PDB entry 7Z1O | electron microscopy, 2.70 A resolution | chains A and O of the 20 polymer chains in the assembly

== Chain A ==
Name: DNA-directed RNA polymerase III subunit RPC1
Source organism: Saccharomyces cerevisiae W303
Notes: EC 2.7.7.6
UniProt: P04051 (RPC1_YEAST); residue numbers follow UniProt; this construct covers 1-1460
Chain sequence (1460 residues; row label = number of the first residue in the row):
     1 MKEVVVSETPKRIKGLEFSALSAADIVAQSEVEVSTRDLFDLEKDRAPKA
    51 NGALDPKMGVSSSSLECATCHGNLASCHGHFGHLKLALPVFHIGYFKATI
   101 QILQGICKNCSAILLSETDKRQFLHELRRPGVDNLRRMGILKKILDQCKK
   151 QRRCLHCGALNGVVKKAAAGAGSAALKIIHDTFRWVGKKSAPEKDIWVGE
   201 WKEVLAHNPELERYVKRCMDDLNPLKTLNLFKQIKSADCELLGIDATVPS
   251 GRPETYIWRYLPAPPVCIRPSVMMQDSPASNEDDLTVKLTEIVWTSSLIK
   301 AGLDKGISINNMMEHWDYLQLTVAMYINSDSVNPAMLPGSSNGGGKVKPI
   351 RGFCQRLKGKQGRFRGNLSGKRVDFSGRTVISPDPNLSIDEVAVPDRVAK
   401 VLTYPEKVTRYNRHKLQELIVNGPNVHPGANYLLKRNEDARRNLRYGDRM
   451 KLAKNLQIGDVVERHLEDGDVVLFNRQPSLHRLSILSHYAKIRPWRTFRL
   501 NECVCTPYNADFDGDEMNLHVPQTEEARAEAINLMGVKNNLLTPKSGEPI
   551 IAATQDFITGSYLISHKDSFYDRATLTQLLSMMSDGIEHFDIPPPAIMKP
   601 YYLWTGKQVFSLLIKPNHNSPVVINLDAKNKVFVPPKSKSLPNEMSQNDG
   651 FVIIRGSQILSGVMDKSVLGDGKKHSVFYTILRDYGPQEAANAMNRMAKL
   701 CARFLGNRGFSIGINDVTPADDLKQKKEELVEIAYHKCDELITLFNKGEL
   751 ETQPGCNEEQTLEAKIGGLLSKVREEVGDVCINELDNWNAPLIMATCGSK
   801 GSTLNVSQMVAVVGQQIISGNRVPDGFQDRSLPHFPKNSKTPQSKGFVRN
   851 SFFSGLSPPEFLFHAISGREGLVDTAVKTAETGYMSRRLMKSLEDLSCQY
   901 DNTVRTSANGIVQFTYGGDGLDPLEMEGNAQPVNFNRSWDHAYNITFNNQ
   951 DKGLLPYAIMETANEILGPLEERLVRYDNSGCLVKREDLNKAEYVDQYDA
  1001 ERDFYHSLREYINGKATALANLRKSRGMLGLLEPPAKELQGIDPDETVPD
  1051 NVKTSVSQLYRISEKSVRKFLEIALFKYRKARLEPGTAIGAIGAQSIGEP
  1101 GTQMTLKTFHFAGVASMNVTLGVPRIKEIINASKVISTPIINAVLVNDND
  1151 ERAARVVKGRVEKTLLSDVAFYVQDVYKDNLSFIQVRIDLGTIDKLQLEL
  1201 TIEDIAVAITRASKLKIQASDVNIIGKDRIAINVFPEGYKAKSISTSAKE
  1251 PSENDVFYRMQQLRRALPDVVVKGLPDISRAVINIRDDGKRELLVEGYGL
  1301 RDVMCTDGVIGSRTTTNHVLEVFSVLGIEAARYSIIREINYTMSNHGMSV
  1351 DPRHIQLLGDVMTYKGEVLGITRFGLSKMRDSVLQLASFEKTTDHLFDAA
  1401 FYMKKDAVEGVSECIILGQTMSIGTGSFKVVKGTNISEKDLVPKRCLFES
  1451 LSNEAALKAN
Not modelled in the structure: 341-346, 1237-1252, 1459-1460
Ion coordination: Zn2+ site 1: Cys-67, Cys-70, Cys-77, His-80; Zn2+ site 2: Cys-107, Cys-110, Cys-154, Cys-157; Mg2+: Asp-511, Asp-513 (shared with 2 residues of chain R)
Ligand contacts: chapso (1N7): Lys-1134, Val-1135, Asp-1277, Tyr-1298, His-1318, Leu-1320, Glu-1321, Ser-1324

== Chain O ==
Name: DNA-directed RNA polymerase III subunit RPC3
Source organism: Saccharomyces cerevisiae W303
UniProt: P32349 (RPC3_YEAST); residues 1-654 here = UniProt positions 1-654
Chain sequence (654 residues; each row starts with the number of its first residue):
     1 MDELLGEALSAENQTGESTVESEKLVTPEDVMTISSLEQRTLNPDLFLYK
    51 ELVKAHLGERAASVIGMLVALGRLSVRELVEKIDGMDVDSVKTTLVSLTQ
   101 LRCVKYLQETAISGKKTTYYYYNEEGIHILLYSGLIIDEIITQMRVNDEE
   151 EHKQLVAEIVQNVISLGSLTVEDYLSSVTSDSMKYTISSLFVQLCEMGYL
   201 IQISKLHYTPIEDLWQFLYEKHYKNIPRNSPLSDLKKRSQAKMNAKTDFA
   251 KIINKPNELSQILTVDPKTSLRIVKPTVSLTINLDRFMKGRRSKQLINLA
   301 KTRVGSVTAQVYKIALRLTEQKSPKIRDPLTQTGLLQDLEEAKSFQDEAE
   351 LVEEKTPGLTFNAIDLARHLPAELDLRGSLLSRKPSDNKKRSGSNAAASL
   401 PSKKLKTEDGFVIPALPAAVSKSLQESGDTQEEDEEEEDLDADTEDPHSA
   451 SLINSHLKILASSNFPFLNETKPGVYYVPYSKLMPVLKSSVYEYVIASTL
   501 GPSAMRLSRCIRDNKLVSEKIINSTALMKEKDIRSTLASLIRYNSVEIQE
   551 VPRTADRSASRAVFLFRCKETHSYNFMRQNLEWNMANLLFKKEKLKQENS
   601 TLLKKANRDDVKGRENELLLPSELNQLKMVNERELNVFARLSRLLSLWEV
   651 FQMA
Not modelled in the structure: 1-23, 385-446, 654

== Interface between chain A and chain O ==
Residue-residue contacts (99; chain A residue first):
  Ala-24(A) with Met-32(O); Glu-38(O)
  Val-27(A) with Pro-28(O); Leu-37(O), hydrophobic
  Ala-28(A) with Met-32(O), hydrophobic
  Ser-30(A) with Pro-28(O)
  Glu-31(A) with Pro-28(O)
  Asn-51(A) with Leu-25(O)
  His-83(A) with Pro-28(O)
  Ala-87(A) with Arg-542(O)
  Leu-88(A) with Arg-542(O)
  Lys-108(A) with His-572(O), hydrogen bond (backbone-side chain)
  Asn-109(A) with Thr-571(O); His-572(O); Asn-575(O)
  Glu-117(A) with Glu-212(O)
  Arg-121(A) with Arg-73(O); Tyr-121(O), hydrogen bond; Glu-212(O), salt bridge; Asp-213(O), salt bridge
  Arg-128(A) with Leu-71(O), hydrogen bond (side chain-backbone); Arg-73(O)
  Gln-151(A) with Gln-337(O), hydrogen bond
  Arg-153(A) with Gln-337(O)
  Cys-154(A) with Leu-336(O); Gln-337(O)
  Leu-155(A) with Gly-334(O); Leu-336(O); Gln-337(O)
  His-156(A) with Leu-336(O)
  Gly-158(A) with Leu-336(O)
  Ala-167(A) with Arg-557(O)
  Lys-177(A) with Arg-557(O)
  Ile-179(A) with Arg-557(O)
  Pro-192(A) with Leu-339(O)
  Trp-197(A) with Gln-549(O); Arg-567(O)
  Glu-200(A) with Lys-515(O); Leu-516(O); Arg-567(O), salt bridge
  Trp-201(A) with Val-551(O), hydrophobic
  Glu-203(A) with Asn-514(O)
  Val-204(A) with Leu-516(O)
  His-207(A) with Ile-521(O)
  Leu-211(A) with Val-563(O), hydrophobic
  Tyr-214(A) with Val-551(O), hydrophobic; Pro-552(O); Arg-553(O)
  Arg-217(A) with Thr-554(O), hydrogen bond (side chain-backbone); Ala-555(O); Arg-557(O), hydrogen bond (backbone-side chain)
  Cys-218(A) with Gln-549(O), hydrogen bond; Val-551(O), hydrophobic
  Met-219(A) with Gln-549(O), hydrogen bond (backbone-side chain); Arg-557(O)
  Asp-220(A) with Glu-547(O)
  Asp-221(A) with Ile-548(O); Glu-550(O)
  Leu-225(A) with Ile-541(O), hydrophobic; Arg-542(O)
  Lys-226(A) with Glu-547(O), salt bridge
  Asn-229(A) with Arg-542(O); Asn-544(O); Phe-576(O)
  Lys-232(A) with Asn-43(O)
  Gln-233(A) with Asn-575(O); Phe-576(O); Gln-579(O)
  Ile-234(A) with Asn-43(O)
  Lys-235(A) with Asp-45(O); Tyr-122(O), hydrogen bond
  Ser-236(A) with Asn-43(O); Ala-70(O)
  Ala-237(A) with Val-69(O); Ala-70(O); Gly-72(O)
  Glu-240(A) with Leu-71(O)
  Ala-246(A) with Ala-70(O)
  Thr-247(A) with Met-67(O); Leu-71(O)
  Pro-249(A) with Thr-41(O)
  Arg-252(A) with Asn-43(O), hydrogen bond
  Leu-303(A) with Ser-535(O); Ala-538(O), hydrophobic
  Gly-306(A) with Lys-531(O); Arg-534(O)
  Ile-307(A) with Arg-534(O)
  Ser-308(A) with Arg-534(O)
  Ile-309(A) with Leu-537(O), hydrophobic; Phe-566(O), hydrophobic
  Asn-310(A) with Ala-559(O); Ser-560(O); Ala-562(O); Phe-564(O)
  Met-313(A) with Ala-559(O), hydrophobic; Phe-564(O), hydrophobic
  Glu-314(A) with Ala-559(O); Ser-560(O)
  Asp-317(A) with Ala-559(O)
Other interface residues (no listed pair), chain A (72 interface residues in all): Ser-22, Ala-23, Val-32, Thr-118, Cys-157, Ala-174, Ser-190, Leu-230, Tyr-260, Asp-304, Lys-305, Met-312
Other interface residues (no listed pair), chain O (67 interface residues in all): Val-31, Arg-40, Leu-42, Leu-74, Glu-78, Gln-216, Thr-331, Leu-335, Glu-519, Leu-565, Lys-569

== Summary ==
72 residues of chain A face 67 of chain O across their interface, with 10 hydrogen bonds and 4 salt bridges.
Polar pairs include Arg-121(A)/Glu-212(O), Arg-121(A)/Asp-213(O) and Glu-200(A)/Arg-567(O). Bound to chain A:
chapso. Cys-67(A), Cys-70(A), Cys-77(A) and His-80(A) form the Zn2+ site 1.
Here chain A is DNA-directed RNA polymerase III subunit RPC1 and chain O is DNA-directed RNA polymerase III
subunit RPC3, both from Saccharomyces cerevisiae W303. Entry 7Z1O (Structure of yeast RNA Polymerase III PTC +
NTPs) was determined by electron microscopy (same publication as 7Z1L, 7Z1M and 7Z1N).
